Entry 7KQB (electron microscopy, 2.42 A resolution); this record covers chains A and L of the 7 polymer chains in the assembly.

[Chain A]
Protein: Spike glycoprotein
Source organism: Severe acute respiratory syndrome coronavirus 2
UniProtKB: P0DTC2 (SPIKE_SARS2); residues 1-1208 here = UniProt positions 1-1208
Sequence (1208 residues; numbered 1 to 1208; the number before each row is that of its first residue):
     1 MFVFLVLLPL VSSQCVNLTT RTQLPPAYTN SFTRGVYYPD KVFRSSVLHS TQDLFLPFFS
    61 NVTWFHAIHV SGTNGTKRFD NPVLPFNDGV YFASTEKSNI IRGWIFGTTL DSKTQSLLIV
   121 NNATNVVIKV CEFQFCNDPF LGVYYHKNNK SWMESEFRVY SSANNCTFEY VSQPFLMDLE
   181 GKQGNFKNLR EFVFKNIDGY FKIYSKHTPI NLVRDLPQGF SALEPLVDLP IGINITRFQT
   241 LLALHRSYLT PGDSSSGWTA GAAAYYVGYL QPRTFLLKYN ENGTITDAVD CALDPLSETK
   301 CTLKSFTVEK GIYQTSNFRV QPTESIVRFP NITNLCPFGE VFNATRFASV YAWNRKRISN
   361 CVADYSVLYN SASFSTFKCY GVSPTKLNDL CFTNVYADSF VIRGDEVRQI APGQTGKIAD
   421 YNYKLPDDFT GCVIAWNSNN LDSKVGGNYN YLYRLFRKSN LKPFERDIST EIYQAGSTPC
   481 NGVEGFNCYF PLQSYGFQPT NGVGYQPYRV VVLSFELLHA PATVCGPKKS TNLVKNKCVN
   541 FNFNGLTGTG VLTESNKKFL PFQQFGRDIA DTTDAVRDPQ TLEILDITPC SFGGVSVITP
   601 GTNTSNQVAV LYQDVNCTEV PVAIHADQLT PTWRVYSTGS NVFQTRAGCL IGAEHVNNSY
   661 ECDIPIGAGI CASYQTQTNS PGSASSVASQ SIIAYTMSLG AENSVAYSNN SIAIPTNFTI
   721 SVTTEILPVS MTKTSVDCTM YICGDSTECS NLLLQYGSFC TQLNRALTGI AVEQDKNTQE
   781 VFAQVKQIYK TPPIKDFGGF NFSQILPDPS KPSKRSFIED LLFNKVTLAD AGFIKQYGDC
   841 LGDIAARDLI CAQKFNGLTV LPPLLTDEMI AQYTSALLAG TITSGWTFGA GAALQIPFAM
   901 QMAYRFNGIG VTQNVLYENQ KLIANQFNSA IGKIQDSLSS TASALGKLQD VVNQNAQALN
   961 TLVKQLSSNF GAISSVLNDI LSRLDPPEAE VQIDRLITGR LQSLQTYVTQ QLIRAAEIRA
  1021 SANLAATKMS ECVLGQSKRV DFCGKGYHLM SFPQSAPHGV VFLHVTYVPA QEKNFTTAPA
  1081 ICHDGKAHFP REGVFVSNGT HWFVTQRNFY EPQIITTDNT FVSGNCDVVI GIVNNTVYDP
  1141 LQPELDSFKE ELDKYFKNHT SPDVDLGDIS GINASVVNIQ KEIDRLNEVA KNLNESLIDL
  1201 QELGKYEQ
Not modelled in the structure: 1-13, 71-75, 625-632, 677-688, 828-852, 941-943, 1147-1208
Disulfides: Cys-15/Cys-136, Cys-131/Cys-166, Cys-291/Cys-301, Cys-336/Cys-361, Cys-379/Cys-432, Cys-391/Cys-525, Cys-480/Cys-488, Cys-538/Cys-590, Cys-617/Cys-649, Cys-662/Cys-671, Cys-738/Cys-760, Cys-743/Cys-749, Cys-1032/Cys-1043, Cys-1082/Cys-1126
Covalent attachments: N-acetylglucosamine (NAG) linked to Asn-165, Asn-282, Asn-331, Asn-343, Asn-616, Asn-709, Asn-717, Asn-1098, Asn-1134
Construct notes: conflict Gly-682 (Arg in P0DTC2), Ser-683 (Arg in P0DTC2), Ser-685 (Arg in P0DTC2), Pro-986 (Lys in P0DTC2), Pro-987 (Val in P0DTC2)
Curated features (UniProtKB/Swiss-Prot):
  - region: Asn-280 to Cys-301 (Putative superantigen), Arg-403 to Asp-405 (Integrin-binding motif), Asn-448 to Phe-456 (Immunodominant HLA epitope recognized by the CD8+), Pro-681, Ala-684 (Putative superantigen), Ser-816 to Tyr-837 (Fusion peptide 1), Lys-835 to Phe-855 (Fusion peptide 2), Asp-1163 to Glu-1202 (Heptad repeat 2)
  - site: Arg-815, Ser-816 (Cleavage)
  - glycosylation: Asn-17 (N-linked (GlcNAc...) (complex) asparagine), Asn-61 (N-linked (GlcNAc...) (hybrid) asparagine), Asn-74 (N-linked (GlcNAc...) (complex) asparagine), Asn-122 (N-linked (GlcNAc...) (hybrid) asparagine), Asn-149 (N-linked (GlcNAc...) (complex) asparagine), Asn-165 (N-linked (GlcNAc...) (complex) asparagine), Asn-234 (N-linked (GlcNAc...) (high mannose) asparagine), Asn-282 (N-linked (GlcNAc...) (complex) asparagine), Thr-323 (O-linked (GalNAc) threonine), Ser-325 (O-linked (HexNAc...) serine), Asn-331 (N-linked (GlcNAc...) (complex) asparagine), Asn-343 (N-linked (GlcNAc...) (complex) asparagine), Asn-603 (N-linked (GlcNAc...) (hybrid) asparagine), Asn-616 (N-linked (GlcNAc...) (complex) asparagine), Asn-657 (N-linked (GlcNAc...) (complex) asparagine), Thr-676 (O-linked (GlcNAc...) threonine), Thr-678 (O-linked (GlcNAc...) threonine), Asn-709 (N-linked (GlcNAc...) (high mannose) asparagine), Asn-717 (N-linked (GlcNAc...) (hybrid) asparagine), Asn-801 (N-linked (GlcNAc...) (hybrid) asparagine) and 6 more in UniProt

[Chain L]
Protein: Fab 5A6 light chain
Source organism: Homo sapiens
Notes: antibody fragment or engineered binder
Sequence (214 residues; numbered 1 to 214; the number before each row is that of its first residue):
     1 DIQLTQSPSS LSASVGHRVT ITCRASQSIS SYLNWYQQKP GKAPKLLIYA ASSLQSGVPS
    61 RFSGSGSGTD FTLTISSLQP EDFATYYCQQ SYNLPRTFGG GTKLEVLGTV AAPSVFIFPP
   121 SDEQLKSGTA SVVCLLNNFY PREAKVQWKV DNALQSGNSQ ESVTEQDSKD STYSLSSTLT
   181 LSKADYEKHK VYACEVTHQG LSSPVTKSFN RGEC
Disulfides: Cys-23/Cys-88, Cys-134/Cys-194

[Chain A / chain L interface]
Contacting residue pairs (9; chain A residue first):
  Tyr-449(A) / Ser-56(L)
  Val-483(A) / Arg-96(L)
  Glu-484(A) / Arg-96(L)  hydrogen bond (backbone-side chain)
  Gly-485(A) / Tyr-32(L)
  Gly-485(A) / Ser-91(L)
  Gly-485(A) / Tyr-92(L)
  Phe-486(A) / Tyr-32(L)  hydrogen bond (backbone-side chain)
  Phe-486(A) / Tyr-92(L)  hydrogen bond (backbone-backbone)
  Tyr-489(A) / Tyr-32(L)  hydrogen bond
Interface residues without a listed pair, chain A (7 interface residues in all): Asn-487
Interface residues without a listed pair, chain L (7 interface residues in all): Gly-57, Leu-94
From the paper, about this interface:
  - epitope / paratope residues, chain A: Phe-486(A)

[Summary]
The chain A/chain L interface involves 7 residues from each chain; the contacts include 4 hydrogen bonds.
Among the polar pairs are Glu-484(A)/Arg-96(L), Phe-486(A)/Tyr-32(L) and Tyr-489(A)/Tyr-32(L).
N-acetylglucosamine is covalently linked to Asn-165(A), Asn-282(A), Asn-331(A), Asn-343(A), Asn-616(A) and
Asn-709(A) and 3 more. The paper reports the epitope/paratope residue Phe-486(A).
Chain A is Spike glycoprotein (Severe acute respiratory syndrome coronavirus 2) and chain L is Fab 5A6 light
chain (Homo sapiens); the structure, SARS-CoV-2 spike glycoprotein:Fab 5A6 complex I, was determined by
electron microscopy, deposited together with 7M71.
